PDB entry 2OLO | X-ray diffraction, 1.90 A resolution | chain A

# Chain A
Molecule: nikD protein
From: Streptomyces tendae
UniProt: Q9X9P9 (Q9X9P9_STRTE); residue numbers follow UniProt; this construct covers 1-389
Amino-acid sequence (397 residues; numbered 1 to 397; the number before each row is that of its first residue):
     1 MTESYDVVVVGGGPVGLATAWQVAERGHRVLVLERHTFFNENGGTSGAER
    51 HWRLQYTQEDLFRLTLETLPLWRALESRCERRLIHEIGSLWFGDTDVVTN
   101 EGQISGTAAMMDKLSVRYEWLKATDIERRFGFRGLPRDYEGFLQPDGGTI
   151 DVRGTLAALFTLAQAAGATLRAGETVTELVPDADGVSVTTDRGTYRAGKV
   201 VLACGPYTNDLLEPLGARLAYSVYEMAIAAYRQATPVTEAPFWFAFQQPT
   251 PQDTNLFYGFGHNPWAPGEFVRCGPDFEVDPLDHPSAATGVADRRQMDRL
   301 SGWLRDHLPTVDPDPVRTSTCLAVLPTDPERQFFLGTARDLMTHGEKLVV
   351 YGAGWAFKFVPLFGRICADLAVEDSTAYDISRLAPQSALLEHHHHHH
Not modelled in the structure: 1, 395-397
Covalent attachments: flavin-adenine dinucleotide (FAD) linked to Cys321
Sequence notes: expression tag (390-397)
Ligand contacts:
  - pyridine-2-carboxylic acid (6PC): His51, Arg53, Glu101, Phe242, Phe244, Tyr258, Phe260, Trp355, Lys358
  - FAD (flavin-adenine dinucleotide): Val10, Gly11, Gly12, Gly13, Pro14, Val15, Gly16, Leu33, Glu34, Arg35, His36, Asn40, Gly43, Gly44, Thr45, Arg50, His51, Glu174, Thr175, Val176, Ala203, Cys204, Gly205, Tyr207, Leu211, Met226, Ile228, Tyr258, Phe260, Leu322, Ala323, Tyr351, Gly354, Trp355, Ala356, Phe357, Lys358

# In short
Bound to chain A: pyridine-2-carboxylic acid. Covalently linked flavin-adenine dinucleotide: at Cys321.
Chain A is nikD protein (Streptomyces tendae); the structure, NikD, an unusual amino acid oxidase essential
for nikkomycin biosynthesis: open form at 1.9A resolution, was determined by X-ray diffraction together with
2OLN and 2Q6U from the same study.
